5VHS - chains A and F of the 18 polymer chains in the assembly; structure by electron microscopy, 8.80 A resolution (very low resolution: no residue pairs are listed; an interface is given only as per-side residue counts).

Chain A:
Protein: 26S proteasome regulatory subunit 7
From: Homo sapiens
UniProt: P35998 (PRS7_HUMAN); residues 73-424 here = UniProt positions 73-424
Amino-acid sequence (352 residues; numbered 73 to 424; the number before each row is that of its first residue):
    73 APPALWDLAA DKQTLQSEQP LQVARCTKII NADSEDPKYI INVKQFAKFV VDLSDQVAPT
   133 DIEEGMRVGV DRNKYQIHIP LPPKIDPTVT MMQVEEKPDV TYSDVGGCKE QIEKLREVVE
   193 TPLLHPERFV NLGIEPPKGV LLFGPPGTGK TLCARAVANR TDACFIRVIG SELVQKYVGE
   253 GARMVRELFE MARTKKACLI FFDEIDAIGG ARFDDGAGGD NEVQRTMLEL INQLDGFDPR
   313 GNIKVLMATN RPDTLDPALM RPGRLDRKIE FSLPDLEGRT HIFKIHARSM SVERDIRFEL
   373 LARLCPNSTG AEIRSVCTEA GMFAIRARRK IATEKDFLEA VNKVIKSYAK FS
Unresolved in the structure: 156-157, 280-291
Curated features (UniProtKB/Swiss-Prot):
  - binding site (ATP): G216 to T223
  - modified residue (N6-acetyllysine): K116, K422

Chain F:
Protein: 26S proteasome regulatory subunit 6A
From: Homo sapiens
UniProt: P17980 (PRS6A_HUMAN); residue numbers follow UniProt; this construct covers 53-432
Amino-acid sequence (380 residues; each row starts with the number of its first residue):
    53 KIMKSEVLRV THELQAMKDK IKENSEKIKV NKTLPYLVSN VIELLDVDPN DQEEDGANID
   113 LDSQRKGKCA VIKTSTRQTY FLPVIGLVDA EKLKPGDLVG VNKDSYLILE TLPTEYDSRV
   173 KAMEVDERPT EQYSDIGGLD KQIQELVEAI VLPMNHKEKF ENLGIQPPKG VLMYGPPGTG
   233 KTLLARACAA QTKATFLKLA GPQLVQMFIG DGAKLVRDAF ALAKEKAPSI IFIDELDAIG
   293 TKRFDSEKAG DREVQRTMLE LLNQLDGFQP NTQVKVIAAT NRVDILDPAL LRSGRLDRKI
   353 EFPMPNEEAR ARIMQIHSRK MNVSPDVNYE ELARCTDDFN GAQCKAVCVE AGMIALRRGA
   413 TELTHEDYME GILEVQAKKK
Unresolved in the structure: 102-115, 168-190, 429-432
Curated features (UniProtKB/Swiss-Prot):
  - binding site (ATP): G227 to T234
  - modified residue: S376 (Phosphoserine)

How chain A and chain F interact:
At this resolution (9 A) residue pairs are not listed: 28 residues of chain A and 35 of chain F lie at the interface.

Summary:
Chain A and chain F form an interface of 28 and 35 residues respectively. Curated annotation (UniProt) lists 8
ATP-binding residues on chain A; 8 ATP-binding residues on chain F.
Here chain A is 26S proteasome regulatory subunit 7 and chain F is 26S proteasome regulatory subunit 6A, both
from Homo sapiens. Entry 5VHS (Conformational Landscape of the p28-Bound Human Proteasome Regulatory Particle)
was determined by electron microscopy, deposited together with 5VGZ, 5VHF, 5VHH, 5VHI, 5VHJ, 5VHM and 5
further entries.
